Entry 1KQF (X-ray diffraction, 1.60 A resolution); this record covers chains A and B of the 3 polymer chains in the assembly.

== Chain A ==
Name: Formate dehydrogenase, nitrate-inducible, major subunit
Source organism: Escherichia coli
Notes: EC 1.2.1.2
UniProtKB: P24183 (FDNG_ECOLI); residue numbers follow UniProt; this construct covers 1-1015
Chain sequence (1015 residues; row label = number of the first residue in the row):
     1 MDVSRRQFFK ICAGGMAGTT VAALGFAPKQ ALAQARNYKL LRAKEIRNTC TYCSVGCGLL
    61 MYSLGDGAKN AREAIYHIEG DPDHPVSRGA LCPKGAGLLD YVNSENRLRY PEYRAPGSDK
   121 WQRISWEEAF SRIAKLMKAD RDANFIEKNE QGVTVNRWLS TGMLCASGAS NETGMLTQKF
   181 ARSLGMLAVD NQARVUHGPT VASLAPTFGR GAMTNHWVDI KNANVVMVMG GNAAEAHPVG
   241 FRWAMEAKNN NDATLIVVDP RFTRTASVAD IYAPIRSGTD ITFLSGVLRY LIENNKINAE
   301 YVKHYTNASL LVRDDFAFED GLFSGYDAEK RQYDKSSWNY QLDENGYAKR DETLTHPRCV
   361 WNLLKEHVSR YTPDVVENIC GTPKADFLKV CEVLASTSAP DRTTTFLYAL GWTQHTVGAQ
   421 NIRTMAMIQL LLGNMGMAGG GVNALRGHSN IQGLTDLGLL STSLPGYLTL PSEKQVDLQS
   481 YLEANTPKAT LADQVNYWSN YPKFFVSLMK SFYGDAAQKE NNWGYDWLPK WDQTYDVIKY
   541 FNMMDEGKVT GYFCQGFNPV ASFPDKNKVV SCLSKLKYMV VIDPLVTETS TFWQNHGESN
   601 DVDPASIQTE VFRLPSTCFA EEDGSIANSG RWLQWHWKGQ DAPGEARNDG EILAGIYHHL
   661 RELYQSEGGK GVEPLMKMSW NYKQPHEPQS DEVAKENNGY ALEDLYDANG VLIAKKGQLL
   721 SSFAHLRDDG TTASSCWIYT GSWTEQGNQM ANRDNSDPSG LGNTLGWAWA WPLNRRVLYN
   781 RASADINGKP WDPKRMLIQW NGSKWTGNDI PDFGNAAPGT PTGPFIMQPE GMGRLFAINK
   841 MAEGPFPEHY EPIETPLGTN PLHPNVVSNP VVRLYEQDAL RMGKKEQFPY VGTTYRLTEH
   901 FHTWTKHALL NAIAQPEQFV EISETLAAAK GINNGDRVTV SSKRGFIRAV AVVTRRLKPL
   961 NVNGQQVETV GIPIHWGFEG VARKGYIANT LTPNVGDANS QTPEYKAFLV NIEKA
Not modelled in the structure: 1-33
Modified / non-standard residues: Sec196 (selenocysteine)
Swiss-Prot annotation at these positions:
  - binding site ([4Fe-4S] cluster): C50, C53, C57, C92
  - binding site (Mo-bis(molybdopterin guanine dinucleotide)): Sec196
Ion coordination: 4Fe-4S cluster Fe: C50, C53, C57, C92; molybdenum(VI) ion: Sec196 (together with molybdopterin guanosine dinucleotide)
Small-molecule neighbours:
  - molybdopterin guanosine dinucleotide (MGD; 2-amino-5,6-dimercapto-7-methyl-3,7,8a,9-tetrahydro-8-oxa-1,3,9,10-tetraaza-anthracen-4-one guanosine dinucleotide), molecule 1: C53, K94, Sec196, M229, G230, G231, N232, E235, A236, H237, V258, D259, P260, R261, T263, I275, S277, G278, D280, A409, L410, G411, W412, H415, G447, H448, T893, Y895, R896, L897, T898, H900, F901, H902, H975, K1006
  - molybdopterin guanosine dinucleotide (MGD), molecule 2: Y101, A166, G168, A169, Q192, V195, Sec196, L410, Q414, H448, Q555, G556, F557, N558, P559, S562, I582, D583, P584, L585, T587, S616, T617, C618, D649, T894, R896, F901, H902, T903, W904, I974, N989, T992, Y1005, K1006
  - 4Fe-4S cluster (SF4): C50, Y52, C53, V55, G56, C57, L91, C92, K94, G95, P238, V239

== Chain B ==
Name: Formate dehydrogenase, nitrate-inducible, iron-sulfur subunit
Source organism: Escherichia coli
Notes: EC 1.2.1.2
UniProtKB: P0AAJ3 (FDNH_ECOLI); residue numbers follow UniProt; this construct covers 1-294
Chain sequence (294 residues; each row starts with the number of its first residue):
     1 MAMETQDIIK RSATNSITPP SQVRDYKAEV AKLIDVSTCI GCKACQVACS EWNDIRDEVG
    61 HCVGVYDNPA DLSAKSWTVM RFSETEQNGK LEWLIRKDGC MHCEDPGCLK ACPSAGAIIQ
   121 YANGIVDFQS ENCIGCGYCI AGCPFNIPRL NKEDNRVYKC TLCVDRVSVG QEPACVKTCP
   181 TGAIHFGTKK EMLELAEQRV AKLKARGYEH AGVYNPEGVG GTHVMYVLHH ADQPELYHGL
   241 PKDPKIDTSV SLWKGALKPL AAAGFIATFA GLIFHYIGIG PNKEVDDDEE DHHE
Not modelled in the structure: 1, 291-294
Swiss-Prot annotation at these positions:
  - binding site ([4Fe-4S] cluster): C39, C42, C45, C49, C100, C103, C108, C112, C133, C136, C139, C143, C160, C163, C175, C179
Ion coordination: 4Fe-4S cluster Fe site 1: C39, C42, C45, C179; 4Fe-4S cluster Fe site 2: C49, C160, C163, C175; 4Fe-4S cluster Fe site 3: C100, C103, C108, C143; 4Fe-4S cluster Fe site 4: C112, C133, C136, C139
Small-molecule neighbours:
  - heme (HEM): C136, Y138, W253, K258
  - 4Fe-4S cluster (SF4), molecule 1: K32, C49, N53, W77, T78, K97, C160, T161, L162, C163, P173, A174, C175
  - 4Fe-4S cluster (SF4), molecule 2: C39, I40, G41, C42, K43, A44, C45, M80, K97, C179, P180, T181, A183, I184
  - 4Fe-4S cluster (SF4), molecule 3: C100, M101, H102, C103, P106, G107, C108, V126, C143, P144, F145, I147, P148, K159
  - 4Fe-4S cluster (SF4), molecule 4: C112, P113, S114, A117, I118, N132, C133, I134, G135, C136, G137, Y138, C139, V157

== Interface between chain A and chain B ==
Contacting residue pairs - 116 pairs, chain A then chain B:
  Q34(A) - E4(B)  hydrogen bond (backbone-side chain)
  Q34(A) - T5(B)
  A35(A) - V164(B)  hydrophobic
  R36(A) - W52(B)  hydrogen bond (side chain-backbone)
  R36(A) - N53(B)
  R36(A) - D54(B)  salt bridge
  R36(A) - D165(B)  salt bridge
  Y38(A) - W52(B)  hydrophobic
  Y38(A) - D165(B)
  Y38(A) - R166(B)
  Y38(A) - V169(B)  hydrophobic
  Y38(A) - Q171(B)  hydrogen bond
  K39(A) - E51(B)
  K39(A) - W52(B)  hydrogen bond (side chain-backbone)
  K39(A) - D54(B)  salt bridge
  L40(A) - W52(B)  hydrophobic
  H77(A) - E51(B)  salt bridge
  H77(A) - W52(B)
  I78(A) - E51(B)  hydrogen bond (backbone-side chain)
  E79(A) - R166(B)  salt bridge
  E79(A) - Q171(B)
  E79(A) - K177(B)  salt bridge
  G80(A) - K177(B)  hydrogen bond (backbone-side chain)
  P82(A) - K177(B)
  G89(A) - K177(B)
  A90(A) - K177(B)
  A90(A) - T178(B)
  A90(A) - C179(B)
  A90(A) - P180(B)  hydrophobic
  L91(A) - A44(B)
  L91(A) - T178(B)  hydrogen bond (backbone-side chain)
  L91(A) - P180(B)
  C92(A) - A44(B)
  C92(A) - P180(B)  hydrophobic
  P93(A) - C42(B)
  P93(A) - A44(B)
  P93(A) - V47(B)
  A96(A) - V47(B)
  A96(A) - E51(B)
  A96(A) - T178(B)
  G97(A) - V47(B)
  L99(A) - E51(B)
  L99(A) - R56(B)
  D100(A) - R56(B)  salt bridge
  A234(A) - I40(B)
  P238(A) - I40(B)  hydrophobic
  P238(A) - P180(B)
  V239(A) - P180(B)  hydrophobic
  F241(A) - I40(B)  hydrophobic
  R242(A) - P180(B)
  R242(A) - T181(B)
  R242(A) - G182(B)
  M245(A) - T38(B)
  M245(A) - T181(B)
  K248(A) - R206(B)  hydrogen bond (backbone-side chain)
  N249(A) - T38(B)  hydrogen bond
  N249(A) - R199(B)  hydrogen bond
  N249(A) - K202(B)  hydrogen bond (backbone-side chain)
  N250(A) - K202(B)  hydrogen bond
  A253(A) - R206(B)  hydrogen bond (backbone-side chain)
  R261(A) - Y66(B)
  F262(A) - W93(B)  hydrophobic
  T263(A) - W93(B)
  R264(A) - I40(B)
  R264(A) - G41(B)  hydrogen bond (side chain-backbone)
  R264(A) - Y66(B)
  R264(A) - W93(B)
  S267(A) - W93(B)  hydrogen bond (side chain-backbone)
  S267(A) - I95(B)
  V268(A) - S37(B)
  V268(A) - C39(B)
  D270(A) - R206(B)  salt bridge
  L897(A) - Y66(B)
  T898(A) - C42(B)
  E899(A) - C42(B)
  E899(A) - K43(B)  salt bridge
  L909(A) - R56(B)
  L909(A) - V59(B)  hydrophobic
  L910(A) - V47(B)
  L910(A) - S50(B)
  L910(A) - E51(B)
  L910(A) - R56(B)
  I913(A) - D57(B)
  I913(A) - E58(B)
  I913(A) - P69(B)  hydrophobic
  A914(A) - K43(B)  hydrogen bond (backbone-side chain)
  A914(A) - N68(B)
  Q915(A) - K43(B)
  Q915(A) - Y66(B)  hydrogen bond (side chain-backbone)
  P916(A) - V59(B)  hydrophobic
  P916(A) - G60(B)
  P916(A) - H61(B)
  P916(A) - N68(B)
  E917(A) - H61(B)  salt bridge
  E917(A) - C62(B)  hydrogen bond (side chain-backbone)
  F919(A) - C62(B)  hydrophobic
  F919(A) - Y66(B)  hydrophobic
  E921(A) - Y66(B)  hydrogen bond
  N934(A) - G64(B)  hydrogen bond (side chain-backbone)
  G935(A) - V63(B)
  G935(A) - G64(B)
  V950(A) - C62(B)
  V950(A) - G64(B)
  A951(A) - G64(B)
  V952(A) - G64(B)
  T954(A) - E84(B)  hydrogen bond
  R955(A) - E84(B)  hydrogen bond (side chain-backbone)
  R955(A) - E86(B)  salt bridge
  R955(A) - L91(B)
  R956(A) - Y66(B)
  R956(A) - E84(B)  salt bridge
  R956(A) - W93(B)
  V981(A) - V59(B)
  R983(A) - V59(B)  hydrogen bond (side chain-backbone)
  R983(A) - G60(B)  hydrogen bond (side chain-backbone)
  R983(A) - H61(B)  hydrogen bond
Interface residues without a listed pair, chain A (65 interface residues in all): D252, T254, A912, V953, K958, A982
Interface residues without a listed pair, chain B (52 interface residues in all): A48, V65, F82, T85, Y121

== Overview ==
The interface between chain A and chain B involves 65 residues on one side and 52 on the other, with 25
hydrogen bonds and 12 salt bridges. Among the polar pairs are R36(A)-D54(B), R36(A)-D165(B) and K39(A)-D54(B).
Here chain A is Formate dehydrogenase, nitrate-inducible, major subunit and chain B is Formate dehydrogenase,
nitrate-inducible, iron-sulfur subunit, both from Escherichia coli. Entry 1KQF (Formate dehydrogenase N from
E. coli) was determined by X-ray diffraction (same publication as 1KQG).
